Entry 2QKI (X-ray diffraction, 2.40 A resolution); this record covers chains A and B of the 4 polymer chains in the assembly.

== Chain A ==
Molecule: Complement C3
Organism: Homo sapiens
UniProt: P01024 (CO3_HUMAN); residues 1-643 here correspond to UniProt positions 23-665 (UniProt number = residue number + 22)
Chain sequence (643 residues; row label = number of the first residue in the row):
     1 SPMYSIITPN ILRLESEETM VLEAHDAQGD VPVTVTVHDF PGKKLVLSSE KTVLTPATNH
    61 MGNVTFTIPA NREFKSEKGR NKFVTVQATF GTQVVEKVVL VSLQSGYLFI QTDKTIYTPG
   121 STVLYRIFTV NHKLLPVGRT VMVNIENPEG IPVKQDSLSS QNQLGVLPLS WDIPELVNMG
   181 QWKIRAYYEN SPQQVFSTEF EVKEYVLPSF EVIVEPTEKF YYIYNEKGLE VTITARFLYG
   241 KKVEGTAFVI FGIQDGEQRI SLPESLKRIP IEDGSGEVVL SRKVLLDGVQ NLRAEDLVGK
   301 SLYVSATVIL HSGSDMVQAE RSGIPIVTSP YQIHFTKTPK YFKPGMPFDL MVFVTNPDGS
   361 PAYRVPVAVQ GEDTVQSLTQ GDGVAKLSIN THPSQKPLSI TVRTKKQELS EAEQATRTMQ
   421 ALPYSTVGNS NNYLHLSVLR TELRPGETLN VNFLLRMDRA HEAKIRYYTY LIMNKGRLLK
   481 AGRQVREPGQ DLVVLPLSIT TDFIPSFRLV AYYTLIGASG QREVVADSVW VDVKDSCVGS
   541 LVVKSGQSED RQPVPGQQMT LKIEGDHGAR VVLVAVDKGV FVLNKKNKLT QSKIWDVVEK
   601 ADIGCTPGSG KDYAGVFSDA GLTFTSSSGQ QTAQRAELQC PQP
Disordered / not traced: 1, 73-78, 291-292, 549-551
Curated features (UniProtKB/Swiss-Prot):
  - site: Ser-519, Gly-520 (Microbial infection: Cleavage)
  - modified residue (Phosphoserine): Ser-16, Ser-48, Ser-275, Ser-281
  - glycosylation: Asn-63 (N-linked (GlcNAc...) asparagine)
Cystine bridges: Cys-605/Cys-640
Glycans and other covalent adducts: N-acetylglucosamine (NAG) linked to Asn-63
Bound ions: K+: Pro-505, Asp-532, Val-533, Asp-535
From the paper describing this entry:
  - binding site for bromide ion: Arg-459
  - conformationally variable residues (loop rearrangement, side-chain flip): Pro-347, Asn-390, His-392, Pro-393, Arg-456
  - specificity-determining residues: Gly-345, His-392, Pro-393, Leu-454, Arg-459 (by similarity / conservation)

== Chain B ==
Molecule: Complement C3
Organism: Homo sapiens
UniProt: P01024 (CO3_HUMAN); residues 727-914 here correspond to UniProt positions 749-936 (UniProt number = residue number + 22)
Chain sequence (188 residues; numbered 727 to 914; the number before each row is that of its first residue):
   727 SNLDEDIIAE ENIVSRSEFP ESWLWNVEDL KEPPKNGIST KLMNIFLKDS ITTWEILAVS
   787 MSDKKGICVA DPFEVTVMQD FFIDLRLPYS VVRNEQVEIR AVLYNYRQNQ ELKVRVELLH
   847 NPAFCSLATT KRRHQQTVTI PPKSSLSVPY VIVPLKTGLQ EVEVKAAVYH HFISDGVRKS
   907 LKVVPEGI
Disordered / not traced: 727-730

== Interface between chain A and chain B ==
Pairs across the interface (176):
  Gln-111(A) / Leu-783(B)
  Asp-113(A) / Ser-748(B)  hydrogen bond
  Asp-113(A) / Trp-751(B)
  Lys-114(A) / Glu-747(B)  salt bridge
  Lys-114(A) / Ser-748(B)
  Thr-118(A) / Tyr-815(B)
  Pro-119(A) / Tyr-815(B)
  Pro-119(A) / Lys-908(B)  hydrogen bond (backbone-side chain)
  Leu-124(A) / Trp-751(B)
  Tyr-125(A) / Trp-751(B)
  Arg-126(A) / Trp-751(B)
  Arg-126(A) / Asn-752(B)
  Phe-128(A) / Val-785(B)  hydrophobic
  Phe-128(A) / Met-787(B)  hydrophobic
  Phe-128(A) / Ile-793(B)  hydrophobic
  Val-130(A) / Met-787(B)  hydrophobic
  Leu-134(A) / Gly-792(B)
  Leu-134(A) / Ile-793(B)  hydrogen bond (backbone-backbone)
  Leu-135(A) / Asp-789(B)
  Leu-135(A) / Lys-790(B)
  Leu-135(A) / Gly-792(B)
  Pro-136(A) / Ser-788(B)
  Pro-136(A) / Asp-789(B)
  Leu-164(A) / Met-787(B)
  Leu-164(A) / Asp-789(B)
  Gly-165(A) / Met-787(B)
  Glu-175(A) / Lys-908(B)  salt bridge
  Glu-204(A) / Tyr-815(B)
  Tyr-205(A) / Glu-747(B)  hydrogen bond
  Tyr-205(A) / Tyr-815(B)
  Val-206(A) / Leu-813(B)
  Val-206(A) / Pro-814(B)
  Val-206(A) / Tyr-815(B)
  Leu-207(A) / Glu-747(B)
  Leu-207(A) / Arg-812(B)  hydrogen bond (backbone-side chain)
  Ser-209(A) / Asp-810(B)
  Ser-209(A) / Arg-812(B)
  Phe-237(A) / Tyr-830(B)
  Phe-237(A) / Tyr-832(B)
  Leu-238(A) / Thr-778(B)
  Leu-238(A) / Thr-779(B)  hydrogen bond (backbone-side chain)
  Tyr-239(A) / Ile-777(B)  hydrophobic
  Tyr-239(A) / Thr-802(B)
  Tyr-239(A) / Met-804(B)  hydrophobic
  Tyr-239(A) / Phe-808(B)
  Tyr-239(A) / Tyr-830(B)
  Tyr-239(A) / Tyr-832(B)  hydrogen bond
  Lys-241(A) / Met-804(B)
  Lys-241(A) / Tyr-832(B)
  Lys-241(A) / Lys-869(B)
  Ser-312(A) / Arg-826(B)  hydrogen bond (backbone-side chain)
  Ser-312(A) / Ser-873(B)
  Ser-314(A) / Arg-812(B)
  Ser-314(A) / Arg-826(B)  hydrogen bond
  Ser-314(A) / Val-828(B)
  Ser-314(A) / Ser-873(B)  hydrogen bond
  Asp-315(A) / Arg-812(B)  salt bridge
  Cys-537(A) / Cys-794(B)  disulfide
  Val-538(A) / Lys-791(B)
  Gly-539(A) / Lys-791(B)
  Leu-541(A) / Ala-784(B)
  Leu-541(A) / Val-785(B)
  Leu-541(A) / Ser-786(B)
  Leu-541(A) / Cys-794(B)
  Leu-541(A) / Ala-796(B)
  Val-543(A) / Ala-784(B)  hydrophobic
  Val-543(A) / Phe-799(B)
  Lys-544(A) / Phe-799(B)
  Ser-545(A) / Phe-799(B)
  Gln-552(A) / Thr-802(B)
  Gln-552(A) / Met-804(B)
  Pro-553(A) / Leu-773(B)  hydrophobic
  Pro-553(A) / Val-801(B)  hydrophobic
  Pro-553(A) / Thr-802(B)
  Pro-553(A) / Val-803(B)
  Pro-553(A) / Met-804(B)  hydrogen bond (backbone-backbone)
  Val-554(A) / Val-803(B)
  Val-554(A) / Met-804(B)
  Val-554(A) / Gln-805(B)
  Pro-555(A) / Lys-774(B)
  Pro-555(A) / Asp-775(B)
  Pro-555(A) / Ile-777(B)  hydrophobic
  Pro-555(A) / Val-803(B)
  Pro-555(A) / Gln-805(B)
  Gly-556(A) / Leu-773(B)  hydrogen bond (backbone-backbone)
  Gly-556(A) / Lys-774(B)  hydrogen bond (backbone-backbone)
  Gln-557(A) / Leu-773(B)  hydrogen bond (backbone-backbone)
  Gln-558(A) / Asn-770(B)  hydrogen bond
  Gln-558(A) / Ile-771(B)
  Gln-558(A) / Phe-772(B)
  Met-559(A) / Met-769(B)
  Met-559(A) / Asn-770(B)
  Met-559(A) / Ile-771(B)  hydrogen bond (backbone-backbone)
  Met-559(A) / Val-801(B)  hydrophobic
  Thr-560(A) / Met-769(B)
  Leu-561(A) / Leu-750(B)  hydrophobic
  Leu-561(A) / Lys-767(B)
  Leu-561(A) / Leu-768(B)
  Leu-561(A) / Met-769(B)  hydrogen bond (backbone-backbone)
  Leu-561(A) / Ile-782(B)  hydrophobic
  Lys-562(A) / Thr-766(B)
  Lys-562(A) / Lys-767(B)
  Lys-562(A) / Leu-768(B)
  Ile-563(A) / Leu-756(B)
  Ile-563(A) / Ser-765(B)
  Ile-563(A) / Thr-766(B)
  Ile-563(A) / Lys-767(B)  hydrogen bond (backbone-backbone)
  Glu-564(A) / Ile-764(B)
  Glu-564(A) / Ser-765(B)
  Glu-564(A) / Thr-766(B)  hydrogen bond
  Gly-565(A) / Leu-756(B)
  Gly-565(A) / Gly-763(B)
  Gly-565(A) / Ile-764(B)
  Gly-565(A) / Ser-765(B)  hydrogen bond (backbone-backbone)
  Asp-566(A) / Leu-756(B)
  Asp-566(A) / Lys-791(B)
  His-567(A) / Leu-756(B)
  His-567(A) / Lys-757(B)
  His-567(A) / Glu-758(B)
  His-567(A) / Pro-760(B)
  His-567(A) / Gly-763(B)
  His-567(A) / Ser-765(B)  hydrogen bond
  Gly-568(A) / Leu-756(B)  hydrogen bond (backbone-backbone)
  Ala-569(A) / Glu-754(B)
  Ala-569(A) / Asp-755(B)
  Ala-569(A) / Leu-756(B)  hydrogen bond (backbone-backbone)
  Ala-569(A) / Met-787(B)
  Arg-570(A) / Val-753(B)
  Arg-570(A) / Glu-754(B)
  Arg-570(A) / Asp-755(B)  salt bridge
  Arg-570(A) / Val-785(B)
  Arg-570(A) / Ser-786(B)
  Arg-570(A) / Met-787(B)  hydrogen bond (backbone-backbone)
  Val-571(A) / Asn-752(B)
  Val-571(A) / Val-753(B)
  Val-571(A) / Glu-754(B)  hydrogen bond (backbone-backbone)
  Val-571(A) / Leu-756(B)  hydrophobic
  Val-571(A) / Val-785(B)
  Val-571(A) / Ser-786(B)
  Val-572(A) / Asn-752(B)
  Val-572(A) / Leu-783(B)
  Val-572(A) / Ala-784(B)
  Val-572(A) / Val-785(B)  hydrogen bond (backbone-backbone)
  Leu-573(A) / Leu-750(B)
  Leu-573(A) / Trp-751(B)
  Leu-573(A) / Asn-752(B)  hydrogen bond (backbone-backbone)
  Leu-573(A) / Met-769(B)  hydrophobic
  Leu-573(A) / Leu-783(B)
  Leu-573(A) / Ala-784(B)  hydrophobic
  Val-574(A) / Trp-749(B)
  Val-574(A) / Leu-750(B)
  Val-574(A) / Trp-751(B)  hydrophobic
  Val-574(A) / Glu-781(B)
  Val-574(A) / Ile-782(B)
  Val-574(A) / Leu-783(B)  hydrogen bond (backbone-backbone)
  Ala-575(A) / Ser-748(B)
  Ala-575(A) / Trp-749(B)  hydrogen bond (backbone-backbone)
  Ala-575(A) / Leu-750(B)  hydrophobic
  Ala-575(A) / Glu-781(B)
  Val-576(A) / Glu-747(B)
  Val-576(A) / Trp-780(B)
  Val-576(A) / Glu-781(B)  hydrogen bond (backbone-backbone)
  Asp-577(A) / Glu-747(B)  hydrogen bond (backbone-backbone)
  Asp-577(A) / Thr-778(B)  hydrogen bond
  Asp-577(A) / Thr-779(B)
  Asp-577(A) / Trp-780(B)
  Lys-578(A) / Thr-779(B)  hydrogen bond (backbone-backbone)
  Lys-578(A) / Glu-800(B)  salt bridge
  Phe-581(A) / Glu-781(B)
  Lys-588(A) / Glu-781(B)  salt bridge
  Leu-589(A) / Val-795(B)
  Thr-590(A) / Val-795(B)
  Gln-591(A) / Ile-793(B)  hydrogen bond (side chain-backbone)
  Gln-591(A) / Cys-794(B)
  Gln-591(A) / Val-795(B)  hydrogen bond (side chain-backbone)
  Ile-594(A) / Val-795(B)  hydrophobic
Also at the interface, not in a pair above, chain A (76 interface residues in all): Phe-109, Gly-120, Val-166, Pro-208, Leu-310, Gly-313, Ser-540, Val-580
Also at the interface, not in a pair above, chain B (69 interface residues in all): Arg-742, Pro-759, Ser-776
Disulfides between the chains: Cys-537(A)/Cys-794(B)

== Overview ==
The interface between chain A and chain B involves 76 residues on one side and 69 on the other, with 1
disulfide bond, 35 hydrogen bonds and 6 salt bridges. Polar contacts include Lys-114(A)/Glu-747(B),
Glu-175(A)/Lys-908(B) and Asp-315(A)/Arg-812(B). From the paper: a binding site for bromide ion at Arg-459(A);
specificity determinants Gly-345(A), His-392(A) and Pro-393(A) among others.
Here chain A is Complement C3 and chain B is Complement C3, both from Homo sapiens. Entry 2QKI (Human C3c in
complex with the inhibitor compstatin) was determined by X-ray diffraction.
